7UVR - chains A and G of the 7 polymer chains in the assembly; structure by X-ray diffraction, 2.86 A resolution.

[Chain A (and G)]
Name: ATP-dependent Clp protease proteolytic subunit, mitochondrial
Source organism: Homo sapiens
Notes: EC 3.4.21.92; chain G of this document is another copy of the same molecule, construct and numbering; everything in this record applies to it too
UniProtKB: Q16740 (CLPP_HUMAN); residue numbers follow UniProt; this construct covers 58-277
Amino-acid sequence (221 residues; numbered 57 to 277; the number before each row is that of its first residue):
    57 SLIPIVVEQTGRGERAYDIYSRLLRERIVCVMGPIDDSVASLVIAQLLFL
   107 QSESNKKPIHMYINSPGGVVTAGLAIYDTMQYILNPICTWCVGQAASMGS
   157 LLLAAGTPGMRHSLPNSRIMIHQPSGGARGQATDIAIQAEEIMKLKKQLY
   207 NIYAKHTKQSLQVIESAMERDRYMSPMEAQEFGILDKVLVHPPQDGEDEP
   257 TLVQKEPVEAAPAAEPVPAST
Not modelled in the structure: 57, 65-69, 182-191, 249-277 (chain G: 57, 64-69, 182-191, 249-277)
Differences from the reference sequence: cloning artifact (57)
Ligand contacts:
  - TR-65 (PJF; 3-{[(10R)-4-[(4-chlorophenyl)methyl]-5-oxo-1,2,4,5,8,9-hexahydroimidazo[1,2-a]pyrido[3,4-e]pyrimidin-7(6H)-yl]methyl}benzonitrile), molecule 1: Arg78, Leu79, Glu82, Ile84, His116, Tyr118, Trp146, Val148, Leu170
  - TR-65 (PJF), molecule 2: Ile100, Leu104, Phe105, Gln107, Ser108, Thr135, Tyr138
Swiss-Prot annotation at these positions:
  - active site: Ser153 (Nucleophile), His178
  - modified residue: Lys200 (N6-succinyllysine), Lys211 (N6-acetyllysine)
  - natural variant: Thr145 (T145P: In PRLTS3), Cys147 (C147S: In PRLTS3), Tyr229 (Y229D: In PRLTS3)
  - mutagenesis: Leu58 to Ile61 (Abolishes protease activity), Ser153 (S153A/C: Abolishes protease activity)
From the paper describing this entry:
  - binding site for TR-65: Glu82, Gln107, His116, Tyr118, Tyr138, Trp146
  - catalytic residues: Ser153, His178, Asp227 (citing earlier work)

[How chain A and chain G interact]
Pairs across the interface (46; chain A residue first):
  Leu58(A) - Ile59(G)  hydrophobic
  Pro60(A) - Ser77(G)
  Pro60(A) - Leu98(G)
  Ile61(A) - Asp74(G)
  Ile61(A) - Ser77(G)  hydrogen bond (backbone-side chain)
  Val62(A) - Leu80(G)  hydrophobic
  Val62(A) - Phe105(G)  hydrophobic
  Val63(A) - Arg81(G)
  Glu70(A) - Arg71(G)
  Ala72(A) - Arg71(G)
  Ile75(A) - Ala101(G)
  Ile75(A) - Gln102(G)
  Ile75(A) - Phe105(G)  hydrophobic
  Tyr76(A) - Ser97(G)  hydrogen bond
  Tyr76(A) - Leu98(G)  hydrogen bond (side chain-backbone)
  Leu79(A) - Ala101(G)  hydrophobic
  Met88(A) - Asp93(G)
  Met88(A) - Ser94(G)
  Met88(A) - Ser97(G)
  Tyr118(A) - Leu104(G)
  Asn120(A) - Asp93(G)  hydrogen bond
  Val148(A) - Ala131(G)  hydrophobic
  Gly149(A) - Thr127(G)
  Gly149(A) - Ala131(G)
  Leu170(A) - Asp134(G)
  Pro171(A) - Asp134(G)
  Asn172(A) - Tyr133(G)
  Asn172(A) - Asp134(G)  hydrogen bond
  Asn172(A) - Gln204(G)
  Asn172(A) - Ile208(G)
  Ser173(A) - Asp134(G)
  Arg174(A) - Glu197(G)  salt bridge
  Arg174(A) - Lys200(G)
  Arg174(A) - Leu201(G)
  Arg174(A) - Gln204(G)
  Asp227(A) - Gln194(G)
  Arg228(A) - Glu197(G)
  Arg228(A) - Lys200(G)
  Tyr229(A) - Ile193(G)  hydrophobic
  Tyr229(A) - Glu197(G)  hydrogen bond (backbone-side chain)
  Tyr229(A) - Lys200(G)
  Val246(A) - Tyr138(G)
  His247(A) - Gln137(G)  hydrogen bond (side chain-backbone)
  His247(A) - Tyr138(G)
  Pro248(A) - Tyr138(G)
  Pro248(A) - Leu140(G)  hydrophobic
Other interface residues (no listed pair), chain A (30 interface residues in all): Ile59, Arg78, Trp146, Gln150
Other interface residues (no listed pair), chain G (32 interface residues in all): Tyr73, Tyr76, Leu130, Thr135

[Overview]
30 residues of chain A and 32 residues of chain G are in contact; the contacts include 7 hydrogen bonds and 1
salt bridge. Polar pairs include Arg174(A)-Glu197(G), Ile61(A)-Ser77(G) and Tyr76(A)-Ser97(G). Chain A binds
TR-65. From the paper: catalytic residues Ser153(A), His178(A) and Asp227(A); a binding site for TR-65 at
Glu82(A), Gln107(A) and His116(A) among others.
Both chains are ATP-dependent Clp protease proteolytic subunit, mitochondrial (Homo sapiens). Entry 7UVR
(Crystal structure of human ClpP protease in complex with TR-65) was determined by X-ray diffraction together
with 7UVM, 7UVN, 7UVU and 7UW0 from the same study.
